Entry 6NWU (X-ray diffraction, 3.20 A resolution); this record covers chain A.

Chain A:
Name: Nuclear receptor ROR-gamma
Source organism: Homo sapiens
Notes: fragment: ligand binding domain
UniProt: P51449 (RORG_HUMAN); residue numbers follow UniProt; this construct covers 265-507
Chain sequence (259 residues; row label = number of the first residue in the row):
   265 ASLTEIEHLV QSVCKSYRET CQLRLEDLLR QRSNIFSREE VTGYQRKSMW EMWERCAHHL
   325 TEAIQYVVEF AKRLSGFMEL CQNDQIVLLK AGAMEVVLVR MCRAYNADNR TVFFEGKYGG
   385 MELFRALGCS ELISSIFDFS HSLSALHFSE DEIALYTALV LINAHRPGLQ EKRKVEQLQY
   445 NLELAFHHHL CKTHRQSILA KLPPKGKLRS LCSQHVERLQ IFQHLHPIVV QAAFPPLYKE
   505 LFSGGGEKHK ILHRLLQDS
Differences from the reference sequence: expression tag (508-523)
Small-molecule neighbours: L7J (6-[(3,5-dichloropyridin-4-yl)methoxy]-1-{[3-(trifluoromethyl)phenyl]sulfonyl}-2,3-dihydro-1H-indole): Trp-317, Cys-320, Ala-321, His-323, Leu-324, Ala-327, Met-358, Val-361, Met-365, Val-376, Phe-377, Phe-378, Phe-388, Leu-391, Cys-393, Leu-396, Ile-397, Ile-400, Phe-401, His-479, Tyr-502
Swiss-Prot annotation at these positions:
  - motif: Leu-501 to Phe-506 (AF-2)
  - mutagenesis: Ala-327 (A327F: Completely abolishes transcriptional activity), Phe-378 (F378Q: Completely abolishes transcriptional activity), Ile-397 (I397N: Nearly abolishes transcriptional activity)
What the authors report for this chain:
  - binding site for L7J: Trp-317, Phe-378, Phe-388, His-479
  - contacts within the chain: Trp-317/Phe-486 (pi stacking), His-479/Tyr-502 (hydrogen bond)
  - mutagenesis - A368V: decreased binding to hydroxycholesterol
  - mutagenesis - A368V: unchanged binding to L7J
  - mutagenesis - K354A, K354R, A368V, K503A: decreased signaling
  - mutagenesis - K503R: unchanged signaling
  - mutagenesis - K354A, K503A: decreased binding to 25OHC
  - mutagenesis - A368V: decreased stability
  - mutagenesis - K354A: decreased stability in response to L7J

In short:
Chain A binds compound L7J. From UniProt: 3 mutagenesis sites. From the paper: a binding site for L7J at
Trp-317, Phe-378 and Phe-388 among others; K354A, K354R and A368V, among others, reduce signaling; 5
substitutions were tested in all.
Chain A is Nuclear receptor ROR-gamma (Homo sapiens); the structure, RORgamma Ligand Binding Domain, was
determined by X-ray diffraction together with 6NWS and 6NWT from the same study.
